8YYX - chains C and E of the 5 polymer chains in the assembly; structure by electron microscopy, 2.84 A resolution.

== Chain C ==
Molecule: Guanine nucleotide-binding protein G(i) subunit alpha-1, Guanine nucleotide-binding protein G(q) subunit alpha
Source organism: Homo sapiens
UniProtKB: chimeric construct of P63096, P50148: residues 1-329 from P63096 (GNAI1_HUMAN) positions 1-329 (same numbers); residues 330-354 from P50148 positions 335-359 (UniProt number = residue number + 5)
Sequence (354 residues; numbered 1 to 354; the number before each row is that of its first residue):
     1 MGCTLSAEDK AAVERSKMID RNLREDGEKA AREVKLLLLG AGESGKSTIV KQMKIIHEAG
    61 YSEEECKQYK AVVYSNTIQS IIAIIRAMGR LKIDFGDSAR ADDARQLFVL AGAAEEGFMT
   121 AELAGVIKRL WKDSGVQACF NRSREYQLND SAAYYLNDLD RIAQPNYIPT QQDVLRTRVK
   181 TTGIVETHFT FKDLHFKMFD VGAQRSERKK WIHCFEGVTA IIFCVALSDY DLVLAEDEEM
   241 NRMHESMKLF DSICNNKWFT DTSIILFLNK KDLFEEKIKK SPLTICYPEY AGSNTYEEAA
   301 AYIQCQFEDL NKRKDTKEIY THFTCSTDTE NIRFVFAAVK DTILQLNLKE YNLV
Not modelled in the structure: 1, 54-181
Construct notes: engineered mutation Ala203 (Gly in P63096), Ser326 (Ala in P63096)
UniProt features mapped onto this chain:
  - region: Lys35 to Thr48 (G1 motif), Asp173 to Thr181 (G2 motif), Phe196 to Gly202, Gln204, Arg205 (G3 motif), Ile265 to Asp272 (G4 motif), Thr324, Cys325, Thr327 to Thr329 (G5 motif)
  - binding site (GTP): Glu43 to Thr48, Ser151, Leu175 to Thr181, Asp200 to Gly202, Gln204, Asn269 to Asp272
  - binding site (Mg(2+)): Ser47, Thr181
  - modified residue: Arg178 (ADP-ribosylarginine), Gln204 (Deamidated glutamine)
  - lipidation: Gly2 (N-myristoyl glycine), Cys3 (S-palmitoyl cysteine)

== Chain E ==
Molecule: 2-oxoglutarate receptor 1
Source organism: Homo sapiens
UniProtKB: Q96P68 (OXGR1_HUMAN); residue numbers follow UniProt; this construct covers 1-337
Sequence (337 residues; row label = number of the first residue in the row):
     1 MNEPLDYLAN ASDFPDYAAA FGNCTDENIP LKMHYLPVIY GIIFLVGFPG NAVVISTYIF
    61 KMRPWKSSTI IMLNLACTDL LYLTSLPFLI HYYASGENWI FGDFMCKFIR FSFHFNLYSS
   121 ILFLTCFSIF RYCVIIHPMS CFSIHKTRCA VVACAVVWII SLVAVIPMTF LITSTNRTNR
   181 SACLDLTSSD ELNTIKWYNL ILTATTFCLP LVIVTLCYTT IIHTLTHGLQ TDSCLKQKAR
   241 RLTILLLLAF YVCFLPFHIL RVIRIESRLL SISCSIENQI HEAYIVSRPL AALNTFGNLL
   301 LYVVVSDNFQ QAVCSTVRCK VSGNLEQAKK ISYSNNP
Not modelled in the structure: 1-22, 323-337
Disulfides: Cys24-Cys274, Cys106-Cys183
Residues lining bound ligands: leukotriene E4 (A1D7P; (5S,6R,7E,9E,11Z,14Z)-6-[(2R)-2-azanyl-3-oxidanyl-3-oxidanylidene-propyl]sulfanyl-5-oxidanyl-icosa-7,9,11,14-tetraenoic acid): Leu122, Thr125, Phe130, Cys133, Cys141, Ile144, Arg148, Cys149, Val152, Ala153, Ile160, Thr205, Leu209
UniProt features mapped onto this chain:
  - glycosylation (N-linked (GlcNAc...) asparagine): Asn10, Asn23, Asn176, Asn179

== How chain C and chain E interact ==
Contacting residue pairs - 38 pairs, chain C then chain E:
  Glu28(C) - Lys146(E)
  Arg32(C) - Phe142(E)
  Arg32(C) - His145(E)
  Leu194(C) - Met139(E)  hydrophobic
  Leu194(C) - Phe142(E)  hydrophobic
  Glu318(C) - Gln230(E)
  Tyr320(C) - Gln230(E)
  Phe336(C) - Met139(E)  hydrophobic
  Lys340(C) - Pro138(E)
  Lys340(C) - Met139(E)
  Asp341(C) - Leu229(E)
  Asp341(C) - Lys236(E)  salt bridge
  Ile343(C) - Pro138(E)
  Ile343(C) - Met139(E)  hydrophobic
  Leu344(C) - Ile135(E)
  Gln345(C) - Ser233(E)
  Asn347(C) - Val134(E)  hydrogen bond (side chain-backbone)
  Asn347(C) - His145(E)
  Leu348(C) - Ile135(E)  hydrophobic
  Lys349(C) - Asp307(E)  salt bridge
  Glu350(C) - Lys66(E)
  Glu350(C) - Ser68(E)
  Tyr351(C) - Ser68(E)
  Tyr351(C) - Phe127(E)  hydrophobic
  Tyr351(C) - Arg131(E)  hydrogen bond (backbone-side chain)
  Tyr351(C) - Val134(E)  hydrophobic
  Tyr351(C) - Ile144(E)
  Asn352(C) - Arg131(E)
  Asn352(C) - Leu242(E)
  Asn352(C) - Tyr302(E)  hydrogen bond (side chain-backbone)
  Asn352(C) - Ser306(E)
  Leu353(C) - Arg131(E)
  Leu353(C) - Ile135(E)  hydrophobic
  Leu353(C) - Ala239(E)
  Leu353(C) - Leu242(E)
  Leu353(C) - Thr243(E)
  Val354(C) - Leu235(E)
  Val354(C) - Lys238(E)
Other interface residues (no listed pair), chain C (22 interface residues in all): Asp315, Thr316, Val339
Other interface residues (no listed pair), chain E (32 interface residues in all): Ser67, Met72, Phe130, Leu225, Cys234, Leu246, Val305, Asn308

== Overview ==
22 residues of chain C face 32 of chain E across their interface, with 3 hydrogen bonds and 2 salt bridges.
Polar pairs include Asp341(C)-Lys236(E), Lys349(C)-Asp307(E) and Asn347(C)-Val134(E). Ligands of chain E:
leukotriene E4.
Chain C is Guanine nucleotide-binding protein G(i) subunit alpha-1, Guanine nucleotide-binding protein G(q)
subunit alpha and chain E is 2-oxoglutarate receptor 1, both from Homo sapiens; the structure, Cryo-EM
structure of OXGR1 bound to leukotriene E4 and Gq proteins, was determined by electron microscopy.
